9BXC - chains A and B of the 4 polymer chains in the assembly; structure by electron microscopy, 2.76 A resolution.

== Chain A (and B) ==
Protein: Ribonucleoside-diphosphate reductase subunit alpha
Organism: Bacillus subtilis
Notes: EC 1.17.4.1; chain B of this document is another copy of the same molecule, construct and numbering; everything in this record applies to it too
UniProt: P50620 (RIR1_BACSU); residues 1-700 here = UniProt positions 1-700
Amino-acid sequence (700 residues; each row starts with the number of its first residue):
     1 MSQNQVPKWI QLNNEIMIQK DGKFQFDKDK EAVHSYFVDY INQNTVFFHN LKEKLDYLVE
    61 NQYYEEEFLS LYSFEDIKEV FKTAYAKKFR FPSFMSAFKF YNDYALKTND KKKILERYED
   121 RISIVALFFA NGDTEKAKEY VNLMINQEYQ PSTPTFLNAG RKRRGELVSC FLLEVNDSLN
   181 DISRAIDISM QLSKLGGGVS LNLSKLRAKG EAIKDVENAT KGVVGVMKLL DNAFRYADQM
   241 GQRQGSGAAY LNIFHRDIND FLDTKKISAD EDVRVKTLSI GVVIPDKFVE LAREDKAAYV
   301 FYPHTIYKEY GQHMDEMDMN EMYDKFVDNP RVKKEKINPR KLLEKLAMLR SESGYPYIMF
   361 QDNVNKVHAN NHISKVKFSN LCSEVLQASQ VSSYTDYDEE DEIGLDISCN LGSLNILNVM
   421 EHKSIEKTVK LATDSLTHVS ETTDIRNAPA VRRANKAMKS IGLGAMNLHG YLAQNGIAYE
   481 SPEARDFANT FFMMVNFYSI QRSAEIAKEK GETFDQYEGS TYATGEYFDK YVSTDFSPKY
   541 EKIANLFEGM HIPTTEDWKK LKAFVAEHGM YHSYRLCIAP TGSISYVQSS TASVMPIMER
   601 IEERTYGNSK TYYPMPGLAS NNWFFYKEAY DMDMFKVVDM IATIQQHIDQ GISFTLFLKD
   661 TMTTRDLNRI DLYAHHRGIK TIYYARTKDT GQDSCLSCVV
Unresolved in the structure: 1-5, 689-700
Disulfides: Cys170-Cys409
Ligand contacts:
  - ATP (adenosine-5'-triphosphate): Val33, His34, Phe37, Val38, Asn42, Lys88, Phe89, Arg90, Phe91, Arg117
  - GDP (guanosine-5'-diphosphate): Val46, Phe47, Phe48, His49, Asn50, Leu51, Lys54, Lys78, Phe81, Lys82, Tyr85, Asp120
  - dTTP (TTP), molecule 1: Asp177, Ser178, Leu179, Asn180, Ile182, Leu206, Arg207, Ala212, Ile213, Lys214, Thr220, Lys221, His304
  - dTTP (TTP), molecule 2: Lys194, Tyr236, Ala237, Asp238
Swiss-Prot annotation at these positions:
  - active site: Asn380 (Proton acceptor), Cys382 (Cysteine radical intermediate), Glu384 (Proton acceptor)
  - binding site (substrate): Thr153, Ser169, Cys170, Gly198, Asn380 to Glu384, Pro580 to Ile584
  - site: Cys170 (Important for hydrogen atom transfer), Asp177 (Allosteric effector binding), Arg207 (Allosteric effector binding), Cys409 (Important for hydrogen atom transfer), Tyr683 (Important for electron transfer), Tyr684 (Important for electron transfer), Cys695 (Interacts with thioredoxin/glutaredoxin), Cys698 (Interacts with thioredoxin/glutaredoxin)
  - mutagenesis: His255 (H255Y: In ts-A 73; temperature-sensitive lethal mutation)
From the paper describing this entry:
  - catalytic residues: Cys382 (citing earlier work)

== Interface between chain A and chain B ==
Residue-residue contacts (62; chain A residue first):
  Arg163(A) - Asp215(B)
  Arg163(A) - Val216(B)
  Leu179(A) - Met190(B)
  Leu179(A) - Gln191(B)
  Leu179(A) - Lys194(B)
  Leu179(A) - Tyr236(B)  hydrophobic
  Asn180(A) - Gln191(B)
  Asn180(A) - Asn447(B)  hydrogen bond
  Ile182(A) - Tyr236(B)
  Ser183(A) - Asp187(B)  hydrogen bond
  Ser183(A) - Met190(B)
  Arg184(A) - Arg184(B)
  Arg184(A) - Tyr397(B)
  Asp187(A) - Ser183(B)  hydrogen bond
  Met190(A) - Leu179(B)
  Met190(A) - Ser183(B)
  Gln191(A) - Leu179(B)
  Gln191(A) - Asn180(B)  hydrogen bond
  Lys194(A) - Leu179(B)
  Lys214(A) - Lys194(B)
  Asp215(A) - Arg163(B)  salt bridge
  Val216(A) - Met240(B)  hydrophobic
  Glu217(A) - Met240(B)
  Ala219(A) - Met240(B)
  Lys221(A) - Arg235(B)
  Lys221(A) - Tyr236(B)  hydrogen bond (side chain-backbone)
  Lys221(A) - Asp238(B)  salt bridge
  Gly225(A) - Tyr236(B)
  Val226(A) - Tyr236(B)
  Leu229(A) - Met190(B)  hydrophobic
  Leu229(A) - Asn232(B)
  Leu229(A) - Ala233(B)  hydrophobic
  Leu229(A) - Tyr236(B)  hydrophobic
  Asn232(A) - Leu229(B)
  Asn232(A) - Asn232(B)  hydrogen bond
  Ala233(A) - Leu229(B)  hydrophobic
  Arg235(A) - Lys221(B)
  Tyr236(A) - Leu179(B)  hydrophobic
  Tyr236(A) - Ile182(B)
  Tyr236(A) - Lys221(B)  hydrogen bond (backbone-side chain)
  Tyr236(A) - Gly225(B)
  Tyr236(A) - Val226(B)
  Tyr236(A) - Leu229(B)  hydrophobic
  Asp238(A) - Lys221(B)
  Met240(A) - Val216(B)  hydrophobic
  Met240(A) - Glu217(B)
  Met240(A) - Asn218(B)
  Met240(A) - Ala219(B)  hydrophobic
  Asp396(A) - Asn447(B)  hydrogen bond
  Tyr397(A) - Asp401(B)  hydrogen bond
  Tyr397(A) - Ile403(B)
  Tyr397(A) - Arg446(B)
  Tyr397(A) - Asn447(B)
  Tyr397(A) - Pro449(B)  hydrophobic
  Asp401(A) - Tyr397(B)  hydrogen bond
  Ile403(A) - Tyr397(B)
  Arg446(A) - Asp396(B)
  Arg446(A) - Tyr397(B)
  Asn447(A) - Asn180(B)  hydrogen bond
  Asn447(A) - Asp396(B)  hydrogen bond
  Asn447(A) - Tyr397(B)
  Pro449(A) - Tyr397(B)  hydrophobic
Other interface residues (no listed pair), chain A (36 interface residues in all): Asn218, Gly222, Asp398, Arg452
Other interface residues (no listed pair), chain B (35 interface residues in all): Lys214, Gly222, Asp398

== Summary ==
36 residues of chain A and 35 residues of chain B are in contact, with 12 hydrogen bonds and 2 salt bridges.
Among the polar pairs are Asp215(A)-Arg163(B), Lys221(A)-Asp238(B) and Asn180(A)-Asn447(B). Chain A binds
dTTP, ATP and GDP. The paper reports the catalytic residue Cys382(A).
Both chains are Ribonucleoside-diphosphate reductase subunit alpha (Bacillus subtilis). Entry 9BXC (Consensus
model for pre-reduction condition of Bacillus subtilis ribonucleotide reductase complex) was determined by
electron microscopy (same publication as 9BW3, 9BWX, 9BX2, 9BX3, 9BX6, 9BX8 and 39 further entries).
